1T5W - chains B and C of the 3 polymer chains in the assembly; structure by X-ray diffraction, 2.40 A resolution.

# Chain B
Name: HLA class II histocompatibility antigen, DRB1-1 beta chain
From: Homo sapiens
Notes: fragment: Extracellular domain
Reference sequence: P04229 (2B11_HUMAN); residues 1-190 here correspond to UniProt positions 30-219 (UniProt number = residue number + 29)
Sequence (190 residues; each row starts with the number of its first residue):
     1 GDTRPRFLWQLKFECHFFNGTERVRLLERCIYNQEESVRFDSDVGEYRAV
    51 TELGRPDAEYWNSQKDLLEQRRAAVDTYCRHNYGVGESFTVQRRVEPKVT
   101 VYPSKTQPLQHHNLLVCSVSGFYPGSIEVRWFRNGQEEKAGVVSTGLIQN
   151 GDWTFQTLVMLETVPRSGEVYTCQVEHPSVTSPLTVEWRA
Disulfide bonds: C15-C79, C117-C173

# Chain C
Name: 15-mer peptide fragment of Regulatory protein MIG1
Notes: fragment: Synthetic peptide
Reference sequence: P27705 (MIG1_YEAST); residues 7-14 here correspond to UniProt positions 455-462 (UniProt number = residue number + 448)
Sequence (15 residues; numbered 0 to 14; the number before each row is that of its first residue; numbering starts at 0):
     0 AAYSDQATPLLLSPR
Not modelled in the structure: 13-14
Construct notes: insertion (0-6)

# How chain B and chain C interact
Residue-residue contacts (28; chain B residue first):
  W9(B) - L10(C)  hydrophobic
  L11(B) - T7(C)
  F13(B) - Q5(C)
  F13(B) - A6(C)
  P56(B) - L11(C)
  D57(B) - L10(C)
  D57(B) - L11(C)  hydrogen bond (side chain-backbone)
  Y60(B) - L9(C)
  Y60(B) - L11(C)  hydrophobic
  W61(B) - P8(C)
  W61(B) - L9(C)  hydrogen bond (side chain-backbone)
  W61(B) - L10(C)  hydrophobic
  Q70(B) - Q5(C)  hydrogen bond
  R71(B) - Q5(C)
  R71(B) - A6(C)  hydrogen bond (side chain-backbone)
  R71(B) - P8(C)
  A74(B) - Q5(C)
  Y78(B) - S3(C)
  Y78(B) - D4(C)
  Y78(B) - Q5(C)
  H81(B) - A1(C)  hydrogen bond (side chain-backbone)
  H81(B) - S3(C)
  N82(B) - Y2(C)
  N82(B) - S3(C)  hydrogen bond (side chain-backbone)
  V85(B) - A0(C)  hydrophobic
  V85(B) - A1(C)
  G86(B) - Y2(C)
  F89(B) - Y2(C)
Other interface residues (no listed pair), chain B (20 interface residues in all): E28, Y47, L67, T77

# In short
Chain B and chain C form an interface of 20 and 12 residues respectively; the contacts include 6 hydrogen
bonds. Among the polar pairs are D57(B)-L11(C), W61(B)-L9(C) and Q70(B)-Q5(C).
Here chain B is HLA class II histocompatibility antigen, DRB1-1 beta chain (Homo sapiens) and chain C is a
15-mer peptide fragment of Regulatory protein MIG1. Entry 1T5W (HLA-DR1 in complex with a synthetic peptide
(AAYSDQATPLLLSPR)) was determined by X-ray diffraction together with 1T5X from the same study.
